Entry 4S2V (X-ray diffraction, 1.70 A resolution); this record covers chain A.

Chain A:
Name: RNA pyrophosphohydrolase
Source organism: Escherichia coli
Notes: EC 3.6.1.-
UniProtKB: P0A776 (RPPH_ECOLI); residues 2-157 here correspond to UniProt positions 1-156 (UniProt number = residue number - 1)
Sequence (157 residues; numbered 1 to 157; the number before each row is that of its first residue):
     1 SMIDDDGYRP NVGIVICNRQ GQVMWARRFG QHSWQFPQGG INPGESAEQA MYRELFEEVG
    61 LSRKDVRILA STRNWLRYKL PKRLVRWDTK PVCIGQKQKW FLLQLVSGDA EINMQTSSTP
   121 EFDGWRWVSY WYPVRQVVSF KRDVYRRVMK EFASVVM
Unresolved in the structure: 107-124
Sequence notes: expression tag (1)
UniProt features mapped onto this chain:
  - motif: Gly-39 to Gly-60 (Nudix box)
Metal / ion sites: Ca2+: Gln-38, Glu-54, Glu-58
Reported in the primary citation:
  - mutagenesis - R9A, E54A, E57A, E121A (2.5-fold): decreased catalytic activity
  - mutagenesis - E58A: abolished catalytic activity
  - catalytic residues: Arg-9, Glu-57 (proposed by the authors, not directly observed)
  - specificity-determining residues: Arg-28, Val-138, Phe-140 (proposed by the authors, not directly observed)

Overview:
Gln-38, Glu-54 and Glu-58 form the Ca2+ site. From the paper: catalytic residues Arg-9 and Glu-57; R9A, E54A
and E57A, among others, reduce catalytic activity; 5 substitutions were tested in all.
Chain A is RNA pyrophosphohydrolase (Escherichia coli); the structure, E. coli RppH structure, KI soak, was
determined by X-ray diffraction, deposited together with 4S2W, 4S2X and 4S2Y.
